Entry 4OY7 (X-ray diffraction, 1.50 A resolution); this record covers chain A.

Chain A:
Protein: Putative secreted cellulose binding protein
Organism: Streptomyces coelicolor
Reference sequence: Q9RJY2 (Q9RJY2_STRCO); numbering as in UniProt (aligned over 35-230)
Sequence (196 residues; numbered 35 to 230; the number before each row is that of its first residue):
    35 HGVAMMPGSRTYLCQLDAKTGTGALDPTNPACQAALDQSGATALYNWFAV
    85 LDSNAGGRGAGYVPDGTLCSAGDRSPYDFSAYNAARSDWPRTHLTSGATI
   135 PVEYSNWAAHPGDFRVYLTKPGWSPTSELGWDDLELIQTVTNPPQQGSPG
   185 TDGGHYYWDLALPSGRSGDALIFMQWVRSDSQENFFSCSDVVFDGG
Disulfide bonds: Cys48-Cys66, Cys103-Cys222
Bound ions: Cu ion: His35, His144
What the authors report for this chain:
  - Cu ion coordination through a water molecule: Glu217

In short:
His35 and His144 coordinate a Cu ion ion. The paper reports water-mediated Cu ion coordination by Glu217.
Chain A is Putative secreted cellulose binding protein (Streptomyces coelicolor); the structure, Structure of
cellulose active LPMO CelS2 (ScLPMO10C) in complex with Copper, was determined by X-ray diffraction together
with 4OY6 and 4OY8 from the same study.
